Entry 4N53 (X-ray diffraction, 3.31 A resolution); this record covers chains B and D of the 4 polymer chains in the assembly.

== Chain B ==
Protein: Capsid protein VP2
Organism: Enterovirus A71
UniProtKB: S4VM80 (S4VM80_9ENTO); residues 1-254 here correspond to UniProt positions 70-323 (UniProt number = residue number + 69)
Sequence (254 residues; each row starts with the number of its first residue):
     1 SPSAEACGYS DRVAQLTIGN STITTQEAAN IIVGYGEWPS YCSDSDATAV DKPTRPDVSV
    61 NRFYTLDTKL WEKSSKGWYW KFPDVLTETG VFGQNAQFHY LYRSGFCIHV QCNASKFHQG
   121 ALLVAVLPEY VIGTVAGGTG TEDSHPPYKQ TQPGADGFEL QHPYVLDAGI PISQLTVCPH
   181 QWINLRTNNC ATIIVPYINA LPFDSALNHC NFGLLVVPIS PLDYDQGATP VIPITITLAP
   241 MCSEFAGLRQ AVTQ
Disordered / not traced: 1-8

== Chain D ==
Protein: Capsid protein VP4
Organism: Enterovirus A71
UniProtKB: S6C3M9 (S6C3M9_9ENTO); numbering as in UniProt (aligned over 1-69)
Sequence (69 residues; each row starts with the number of its first residue):
     1 MGSQVSTQRS GSHENSNSAT EGSTINYTTI NYYKDSYAAT AGKQSLKQDP DKFANPVKDI
    61 FTEMAAPLK
Disordered / not traced: 1-11

== Chain B / chain D interface ==
Residue-residue contacts (22; chain B residue first):
  Tyr9(B) - Asp59(D)
  Tyr9(B) - Phe61(D)
  Ser10(B) - Lys69(D)  hydrogen bond (side chain-backbone)
  Asp11(B) - Phe61(D)
  Asp11(B) - Pro67(D)
  Asp11(B) - Leu68(D)
  Asp11(B) - Lys69(D)  hydrogen bond (backbone-backbone)
  Arg12(B) - Lys69(D)  hydrogen bond (side chain-backbone)
  Ala28(B) - Leu68(D)
  Asn30(B) - Asp59(D)  hydrogen bond (side chain-backbone)
  Ile31(B) - Val57(D)
  Ile31(B) - Lys58(D)  hydrogen bond (backbone-backbone)
  Ile32(B) - Pro56(D)
  Ile32(B) - Val57(D)  hydrophobic
  Val33(B) - Pro56(D)  hydrogen bond (backbone-backbone)
  Val33(B) - Val57(D)
  Val33(B) - Lys58(D)
  Gly34(B) - Pro56(D)
  Tyr35(B) - Lys52(D)
  Tyr35(B) - Phe53(D)  hydrophobic
  Gly36(B) - Lys52(D)
  Gly36(B) - Pro56(D)
Other interface residues (no listed pair), chain B (15 interface residues in all): Ala29, Trp38, Thr187
Other interface residues (no listed pair), chain D (11 interface residues in all): Ile60

== In short ==
15 residues of chain B and 11 residues of chain D are in contact, with 6 hydrogen bonds. Polar pairs include
Ser10(B)-Lys69(D), Asp11(B)-Lys69(D) and Arg12(B)-Lys69(D).
Chain B is Capsid protein VP2 and chain D is Capsid protein VP4, both from Enterovirus A71; the structure,
Human enterovirus 71 uncoating intermediate captured at atomic resolution, was determined by X-ray diffraction
together with 4N43 from the same study.
